PDB entry 6ZPI | electron microscopy, 4.50 A resolution (low resolution: residue-level contacts below are approximate; hydrogen-bond / salt-bridge calls are withheld) | chains C and A of the 3 polymer chains in the assembly

Chain C:
Protein: Kinesin-like protein KIF15
Source organism: Homo sapiens
UniProt: Q9NS87 (KIF15_HUMAN); residues 1-374 here = UniProt positions 1-374
Sequence (377 residues; row label = number of the first residue in the row):
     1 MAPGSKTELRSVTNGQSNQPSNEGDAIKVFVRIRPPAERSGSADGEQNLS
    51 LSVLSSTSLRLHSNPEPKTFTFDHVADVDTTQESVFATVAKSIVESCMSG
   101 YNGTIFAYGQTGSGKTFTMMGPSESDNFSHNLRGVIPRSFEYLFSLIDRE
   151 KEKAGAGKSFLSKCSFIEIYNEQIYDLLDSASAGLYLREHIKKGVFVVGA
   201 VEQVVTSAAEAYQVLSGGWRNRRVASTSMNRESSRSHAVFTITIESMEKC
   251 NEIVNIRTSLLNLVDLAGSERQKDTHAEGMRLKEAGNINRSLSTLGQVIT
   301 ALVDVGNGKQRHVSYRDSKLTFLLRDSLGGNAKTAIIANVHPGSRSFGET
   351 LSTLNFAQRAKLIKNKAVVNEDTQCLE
Disordered / not traced: 1-23, 39-46, 126-127, 153-156, 250-253, 374-377
Sequence notes: conflict Ser5 (Cys in Q9NS87), Ser50 (Cys in Q9NS87), Ser162 (Cys in Q9NS87), Cys250 (Ser in Q9NS87), Thr294 (Cys in Q9NS87), Ser314 (Cys in Q9NS87), Ser346 (Cys in Q9NS87); expression tag (375-377)
Swiss-Prot annotation at these positions:
  - binding site (ATP): Gly109 to Thr116

Chain A:
Protein: Tubulin alpha-1B chain
Source organism: Sus scrofa
UniProt: Q2XVP4 (TBA1B_PIG); numbering as in UniProt (aligned over 1-437)
Sequence (437 residues; numbered 1 to 437; the number before each row is that of its first residue):
     1 MRECISIHVGQAGVQIGNACWELYCLEHGIQPDGQMPSDKTIGGGDDSFN
    51 TFFSETGAGKHVPRAVFVDLEPTVIDEVRTGTYRQLFHPEQLITGKEDAA
   101 NNYARGHYTIGKEIIDLVLDRIRKLADQCTGLQGFLVFHSFGGGTGSGFT
   151 SLLMERLSVDYGKKSKLEFSIYPAPQVSTAVVEPYNSILTTHTTLEHSDC
   201 AFMVDNEAIYDICRRNLDIERPTYTNLNRLISQIVSSITASLRFDGALNV
   251 DLTEFQTNLVPYPRIHFPLATYAPVISAEKAYHEQLSVAEITNACFEPAN
   301 QMVKCDPRHGKYMACCLLYRGDVVPKDVNAAIATIKTKRTIQFVDWCPTG
   351 FKVGINYQPPTVVPGGDLAKVQRAVCMLSNTTAIAEAWARLDHKFDLMYA
   401 KRAFVHWYVGEGMEEGEFSEAREDMAALEKDYEEVGV
Disordered / not traced: 37-47
Sequence notes: conflict Thr340 (Ser in Q2XVP4)
Swiss-Prot annotation at these positions:
  - motif: Met1 to Cys4 (MREC motif)
  - active site: Glu254
  - binding site (GTP): Gly10, Gln11, Ala12, Gln15, Glu71, Ala99, Ser140, Gly143, Gly144, Thr145, Gly146, Thr179, Glu183, Asn206, Tyr224, Asn228, Leu252
  - binding site (Mg(2+)): Glu71
  - modified residue: Lys40 (N6,N6,N6-trimethyllysine), Ser48 (Phosphoserine), Ser232 (Phosphoserine), Tyr282 (3'-nitrotyrosine), Arg339 (Omega-N-methylarginine)
  - cross-link (Glycyl lysine isopeptide (Lys-Gly)): Lys326 (interchain with G-Cter in ubiquitin), Lys370 (interchain with G-Cter in ubiquitin)

How chain C and chain A interact:
Contacting residue pairs - 11 pairs, chain C then chain A:
  Arg271(C) with Glu414(A); Glu417(A)
  Gln272(C) with Lys112(A)
  Gly286(C) with Gly410(A)
  Asn289(C) with Val409(A); Met413(A)
  Arg290(C) with His406(A); Val409(A)
  Ser293(C) with Val409(A)
  Arg311(C) with Lys401(A)
  Glu349(C) with Glu414(A)
Also at the interface, not in a pair above, chain A (10 interface residues in all): Tyr108, Glu420

In short:
Chain C and chain A form an interface of 8 and 10 residues respectively. Curated annotation (UniProt) lists 8
ATP-binding residues on chain C; active-site residue Glu254(A), 17 GTP-binding residues and Mg2+-binding
residue Glu71(A) on chain A.
Here chain C is Kinesin-like protein KIF15 (Homo sapiens) and chain A is Tubulin alpha-1B chain (Sus scrofa).
Entry 6ZPI (Microtubule complexed with Kif15 motor domain. Symmetrised asymmetric unit) was determined by
electron microscopy (same publication as 6ZPG and 6ZPH).
